1VQ5 - chains 0 and M of the 32 polymer chains in the assembly; structure by X-ray diffraction, 2.60 A resolution.

# Chain 0
Molecule: 23S ribosomal RNA
Source organism: Haloarcula marismortui
Sequence (2922 nucleotides; numbered 2 to 2923; the number before each row is that of its first residue):
     2 UUGGCUACUA UGCCAGCUGG UGGAUUGCUC GGCUCAGGCG CUGAUGAAGG ACGUGCCAAG
    62 CUGCGAUAAG CCAUGGGGAG CCGCACGGAG GCGAAGAACC AUGGAUUUCC GAAUGAGAAU
   122 CUCUCUAACA AUUGCUUCGC GCAAUGAGGA ACCCCGAGAA CUGAAACAUC UCAGUAUCGG
   182 GAGGAACAGA AAACGCAAUG UGAUGUCGUU AGUAACCGCG AGUGAACGCG AUACAGCCCA
   242 AACCGAAGCC CUCACGGGCA AUGUGGUGUC AGGGCUACCU CUCAUCAGCC GACCGUCUCG
   302 ACGAAGUCUC UUGGAACAGA GCGUGAUACA GGGUGACAAC CCCGUACUCG AGACCAGUAC
   362 GACGUGCGGU AGUGCCAGAG UAGCGGGGGU UGGAUAUCCC UCGCGAAUAA CGCAGGCAUC
   422 GACUGCGAAG GCUAAACACA ACCUGAGACC GAUAGUGAAC AAGUAGUGUG AACGAACGCU
   482 GCAAAGUACC CUCAGAAGGG AGGCGAAAUA GAGCAUGAAA UCAGUUGGCG AUCGAGCGAC
   542 AGGGCAUACA AGGUCCCUCG ACGAAUGACC GACGCGCGAG CGUCCAGUAA GACUCACGGG
   602 AAGCCGAUGU UCUGUCGUAC GUUUUGAAAA ACGAGCCAGG GAGUGUGUCU GCAUGGCAAG
   662 UCUAACCGGA GUAUCCGGGG AGGCACAGGG AAACCGACAU GGCCGCAGGG CUUUGCCCGA
   722 GGGCCGCCGU CUUCAAGGGC GGGGAGCCAU GUGGACACGA CCCGAAUCCG GACGAUCUAC
   782 GCAUGGACAA GAUGAAGCGU GCCGAAAGGC ACGUGGAAGU CUGUUAGAGU UGGUGUCCUA
   842 CAAUACCCUC UCGUGAUCUA UGUGUAGGGG UGAAAGGCCC AUCGAGUCCG GCAACAGCUG
   902 GUUCCAAUCG AAACAUGUCG AAGCAUGACC UCCGCCGAGG UAGUCUGUGA GGUAGAGCGA
   962 CCGAUUGGUG UGUCCGCCUC CGAGAGGAGU CGGCACACCU GUCAAACUCC AAACUUACAG
  1022 ACGCCGUUUG ACGCGGGGAU UCCGGUGCGC GGGGUAAGCC UGUGUACCAG GAGGGGAACA
  1082 ACCCAGAGAU AGGUUAAGGU CCCCAAGUGU GGAUUAAGUG UAAUCCUCUG AAGGUGGUCU
  1142 CGAGCCCUAG ACAGCCGGGA GGUGAGCUUA GAAGCAGCUA CCCUCUAAGA AAAGCGUAAC
  1202 AGCUUACCGG CCGAGGUUUG AGGCGCCCAA AAUGAUCGGG ACUCAAAUCC ACCACCGAGA
  1262 CCUGUCCGUA CCACUCAUAC UGGUAAUCGA GUAGAUUGGC GCUCUAAUUG GAUGGAAGUA
  1322 GGGGUGAAAA CUCCUAUGGA CCGAUUAGUG ACGAAAAUCC UGGCCAUAGU AGCAGCGAUA
  1382 GUCGGGUGAG AACCCCGACG GCCUAAUGGA UAAGGGUUCC UCAGCACUGC UGAUCAGCUG
  1442 AGGGUUAGCC GGUCCUAAGU CAUACCGCAA CUCGACUAUG ACGAAAUGGG AAACGGGUUA
  1502 AUAUUCCCGU GCCACUAUGC AGUGAAAGUU GACGCCCUGG GGUCGAUCAC GCUGGGCAUU
  1562 CGCCCAGUCG AACCGUCCAA CUCCGUGGAA GCCGUAAUGG CAGGAAGCGG ACGAACGGCG
  1622 GCAUAGGGAA ACGUGAUUCA ACCUGGGGCC CAUGAAAAGA CGAGCAUAGU GUCCGUACCG
  1682 AGAACCGACA CAGGUGUCCA UGGCGGCGAA AGCCAAGGCC UGUCGGGAGC AACCAACGUU
  1742 AGGGAAUUCG GCAAGUUAGU CCCGUACCUU CGGAAGAAGG GAUGCCUGCU CCGGAACGGA
  1802 GCAGGUCGCA GUGACUCGGA AGCUCGGACU GUCUAGUAAC AACAUAGGUG ACCGCAAAUC
  1862 CGCAAGGACU CGUACGGUCA CUGAAUCCUG CCCAGUGCAG GUAUCUGAAC ACCUCGUACA
  1922 AGAGGACGAA GGACCUGUCA ACGGCGGGGG UAACUAUGAC CCUCUUAAGG UAGCGUAGUA
  1982 CCUUGCCGCA UCAGUAGCGG CUUGCAUGAA UGGAUUAACC AGAGCUUCAC UGUCCCAACG
  2042 UUGGGCCCGG UGAACUGUAC AUUCCAGUGC GGAGUCUGGA GACACCCAGG GGGAAGCGAA
  2102 GACCCUAUGG AGCUUUACUG CAGGCUGUCG CUGAGACGUG GUCGCCGAUG UGCAGCAUAG
  2162 GUAGGAGACA CUACACAGGU ACCCGCGCUA GCGGGCCACC GAGUCAACAG UGAAAUACUA
  2222 CCCGUCGGUG ACUGCGACUC UCACUCCGGG AGGAGGACAC CGAUAGCCGG GCAGUUUGAC
  2282 UGGGGCGGUA CGCGCUCGAA AAGAUAUCGA GCGCGCCCUA UGGCUAUCUC AGCCGGGACA
  2342 GAGACCCGGC GAAGAGUGCA AGAGCAAAAG AUAGCUUGAC AGUGUUCUUC CCAACGAGGA
  2402 ACGCUGACGC GAAAGCGUGG UCUAGCGAAC CAAUUAGCCU GCUUGAUGCG GGCAAUUGAU
  2462 GACAGAAAAG CUACCCUAGG GAUAACAGAG UCGUCACUCG CAAGAGCACA UAUCGACCGA
  2522 GUGGCUUGCU ACCUCGAUGU CGGUUCCCUC CAUCCUGCCC GUGCAGAAGC GGGCAAGGGU
  2582 GAGGUUGUUC GCCUAUUAAA GGAGGUCGUG AGCUGGGUUU AGACCGUCGU GAGACAGGUC
  2642 GGCUGCUAUC UACUGGGUGU GUAAUGGUGU CUGACAAGAA CGACCGUAUA GUACGAGAGG
  2702 AACUACGGUU GGUGGCCACU GGUGUACCGG UUGUUCGAGA GAGCACGUGC CGGGUAGCCA
  2762 CGCCACACGG GGUAAGAGCU GAACGCAUCU AAGCUCGAAA CCCACUUGGA AAAGAGACAC
  2822 CGCCGAGGUC CCGCGUACAA GACGCGGUCG AUAGACUCGG GGUGUGCGCG UCGAGGUAAC
  2882 GAGACGUUAA GCCCACGAGC ACUAACAGAC CAAAGCCAUC AU
Disordered / not traced: 2-9, 126-127, 715, 971-998, 1560, 1952-1963, 2137-2236, 2339-2343, 2665-2666, 2915-2923
Sequence notes: modified residue (628, 2587-2588, 2619, 2621)
Modified residues: 1MA (6-hydro-1-methyladenosine-5'-monophosphate) at position 628, OMU (o2'-methyluridine 5'-monophosphate) at position 2587, OMG (o2'-methylguanosine-5'-monophosphate) at position 2588, UR3 (3-methyluridine-5'-monophoshate) at position 2619, PSU (pseudouridine-5'-monophosphate) at position 2621
Ion coordination: Mg2+ site 1 near G28 (its only coordinating residue here); Na+ site 1: C40, G41, C443; Na+ site 2: G56, A59, G61; Na+ site 3: G66, U108; Mg2+ site 2 near U115 (its only coordinating residue here); Na+ site 4 near C130 (its only coordinating residue here); Na+ site 5: C141, G142; Mg2+ site 3: C162, U2276; K+ site 1 near U163 (its only coordinating residue here); Mg2+ site 4: A165, A167, C168; Na+ site 6: A165, A166, A167; Mg2+ site 5 near A166 (its only coordinating residue here); 60 more Na+ sites not listed; 82 more Mg2+ sites not listed; 2 more K+ sites not listed

# Chain M
Name: 50S Ribosomal Protein L15E
Source organism: Haloarcula marismortui
Amino-acid sequence (194 residues; each row starts with the number of its first residue):
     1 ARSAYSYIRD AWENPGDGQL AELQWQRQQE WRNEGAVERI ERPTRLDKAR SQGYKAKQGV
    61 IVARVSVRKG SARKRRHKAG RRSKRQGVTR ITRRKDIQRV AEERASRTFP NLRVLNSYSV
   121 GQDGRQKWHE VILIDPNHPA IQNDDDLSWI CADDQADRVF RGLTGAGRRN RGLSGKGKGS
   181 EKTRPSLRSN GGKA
Sequence notes: conflict Glu13 (Lys14 in 55231501), Ala194 (Gly195 in 55231501)
Ion coordination: Na+ site 1: Ser106, Phe109, Leu112; Na+ site 2: Lys193 (shared with U391(0) of chain 0)

# Chain 0 / chain M interface
Residue-residue contacts - 271 pairs, chain 0 then chain M:
  U133(0) with Thr108(M), hydrogen bond to the sugar; Pro110(M), base contact
  U134(0) with Thr108(M), phosphate contact; Phe109(M), phosphate contact; Asn111(M), hydrogen bond to the sugar
  G135(0) with Arg39(M), salt bridge to the phosphate; Ile61(M), phosphate contact; Phe109(M), phosphate contact; Asn111(M), hydrogen bond to the sugar; Asp135(M), hydrogen bond to the sugar
  C136(0) with Arg39(M), salt bridge to the phosphate; Gln58(M), phosphate contact; His138(M), hydrogen bond to the sugar
  U137(0) with Gln58(M), phosphate contact
  A145(0) with Asn111(M), sugar contact; Asn137(M), sugar contact
  C154(0) with Arg188(M), salt bridge to the phosphate
  C155(0) with Arg161(M), hydrogen bond to the sugar; Arg171(M), hydrogen bond to the phosphate; Ser186(M), hydrogen bond to the phosphate; Arg188(M), salt bridge to the phosphate; Ser189(M), phosphate contact
  C156(0) with Arg99(M), hydrogen bond to the sugar; Phe160(M), sugar contact; Arg161(M), sugar contact; Gly162(M), sugar contact; Arg171(M), salt bridge to the phosphate; Ser186(M), phosphate contact; Leu187(M), hydrogen bond to the phosphate; Arg188(M), hydrogen bond to the phosphate
  G157(0) with Lys95(M), hydrogen bond to the sugar; Arg99(M), salt bridge to the phosphate; Asn170(M), phosphate contact; Arg171(M), phosphate contact; Leu187(M), phosphate contact
  A158(0) with Arg93(M), hydrogen bond to the phosphate; Arg94(M), hydrogen bond to the phosphate
  G159(0) with Lys74(M), salt bridge to the phosphate; Arg93(M), salt bridge to the phosphate
  A160(0) with Arg81(M), hydrogen bond to the sugar; Arg85(M), salt bridge to the phosphate
  A161(0) with Gly80(M), sugar contact; Arg81(M), phosphate contact; Arg82(M), hydrogen bond to the phosphate
  A169(0) with Ser83(M), phosphate contact
  U170(0) with Arg82(M), salt bridge to the phosphate; Ser83(M), hydrogen bond to the phosphate; Lys84(M), hydrogen bond to the phosphate
  C171(0) with Arg82(M), salt bridge to the phosphate; Lys84(M), phosphate contact
  U172(0) with Arg82(M), hydrogen bond to the base
  C173(0) with Arg82(M), base contact
  A174(0) with Arg85(M), base contact
  G175(0) with Arg94(M), hydrogen bond to the base; Gly191(M), sugar contact; Gly192(M), base contact; Lys193(M), sugar contact
  G181(0) with Arg107(M), sugar contact; Phe160(M), hydrogen bond to the base
  G182(0) with Asp157(M), hydrogen bond to the sugar; Arg161(M), sugar contact
  A183(0) with Asp153(M), phosphate contact; Asp154(M), sugar contact; Ala156(M), sugar contact; Asp157(M), phosphate contact; Arg161(M), hydrogen bond to the sugar
  A187(0) with Arg161(M), phosphate contact
  C188(0) with Asp154(M), phosphate contact; Arg161(M), salt bridge to the phosphate; Leu163(M), phosphate contact; Arg171(M), hydrogen bond to the phosphate; Pro185(M), hydrogen bond to the sugar; Ser186(M), sugar contact
  A189(0) with Leu163(M), phosphate contact; Arg168(M), salt bridge to the phosphate; Arg171(M), salt bridge to the phosphate; Leu173(M), sugar contact; Arg184(M), hydrogen bond to the phosphate; Pro185(M), sugar contact
  G190(0) with Leu173(M), phosphate contact; Lys176(M), phosphate contact; Arg184(M), salt bridge to the phosphate
  A191(0) with Lys176(M), salt bridge to the phosphate
  A192(0) with Lys176(M), hydrogen bond to the base
  A193(0) with Ser174(M), phosphate contact; Lys176(M), phosphate contact
  A194(0) with Lys176(M), sugar contact; Gly177(M), phosphate contact
  C195(0) with Gly177(M), phosphate contact; Lys178(M), hydrogen bond to the phosphate
  A204(0) with Lys176(M), hydrogen bond to the sugar
  U205(0) with Arg184(M), phosphate contact
  G206(0) with Arg184(M), phosphate contact; Pro185(M), phosphate contact
  U207(0) with Pro185(M), phosphate contact
  A226(0) with Lys182(M), hydrogen bond to the sugar
  A227(0) with Glu181(M), sugar contact
  C239(0) with Asp146(M), hydrogen bond to the sugar
  C240(0) with Asp146(M), phosphate contact
  A241(0) with Arg50(M), sugar contact; Ser51(M), sugar contact
  A242(0) with Ser3(M), phosphate contact; Tyr5(M), phosphate contact; Arg50(M), salt bridge to the phosphate
  A243(0) with Ala1(M), hydrogen bond to the phosphate; Ser3(M), phosphate contact
  C244(0) with Ala1(M), hydrogen bond to the phosphate
  C251(0) with Gln58(M), sugar contact; His138(M), sugar contact; Pro139(M), phosphate contact; Ala140(M), sugar contact; Asn143(M), hydrogen bond to the phosphate
  C252(0) with Pro139(M), phosphate contact
  G259(0) with Gln58(M), base contact
  C260(0) with Gln58(M), sugar contact
  A261(0) with Arg42(M), salt bridge to the phosphate; Ala56(M), sugar contact
  A262(0) with Arg42(M), salt bridge to the phosphate
  U263(0) with Arg42(M), hydrogen bond to the sugar; Leu46(M), phosphate contact
  G264(0) with Tyr5(M), hydrogen bond to the phosphate; Leu46(M), phosphate contact; Arg50(M), salt bridge to the phosphate; Ala56(M), sugar contact
  U265(0) with Arg50(M), salt bridge to the phosphate; Lys55(M), phosphate contact; Ala56(M), hydrogen bond to the phosphate
  G266(0) with Lys55(M), salt bridge to the phosphate; Lys57(M), salt bridge to the phosphate; Asp144(M), phosphate contact
  C376(0) with Ala1(M), hydrogen bond to the sugar
  C377(0) with Arg2(M), phosphate contact
  A378(0) with Arg9(M), salt bridge to the phosphate
  G379(0) with Arg9(M), sugar contact; Lys48(M), phosphate contact; Ser51(M), hydrogen bond to the base
  A380(0) with Arg9(M), phosphate contact; Trp12(M), sugar contact; Glu13(M), base contact; Lys48(M), salt bridge to the phosphate
  G381(0) with Glu13(M), hydrogen bond to the base; Pro15(M), base contact; Arg45(M), salt bridge to the phosphate; Lys48(M), salt bridge to the phosphate
  G388(0) with Arg90(M), hydrogen bond to the sugar; Thr92(M), base contact
  G389(0) with Arg90(M), salt bridge to the phosphate
  G390(0) with Lys84(M), salt bridge to the phosphate; Arg94(M), sugar contact
  U391(0) with Lys84(M), salt bridge to the phosphate; Arg85(M), salt bridge to the phosphate; Arg94(M), sugar contact; Lys193(M), hydrogen bond to the sugar
  U392(0) with Lys182(M), sugar contact; Lys193(M), sugar contact
  G393(0) with Glu181(M), base contact; Lys182(M), hydrogen bond to the base
  G394(0) with Lys178(M), base contact; Gly179(M), base contact; Glu181(M), hydrogen bond to the base; Lys182(M), hydrogen bond to the base
  U398(0) with Gly179(M), hydrogen bond to the sugar
  C399(0) with Gly172(M), phosphate contact; Lys178(M), phosphate contact; Gly179(M), sugar contact; Thr183(M), sugar contact; Ala194(M), hydrogen bond to the sugar
  C400(0) with Arg94(M), sugar contact; Arg169(M), phosphate contact; Asn170(M), phosphate contact; Gly172(M), phosphate contact
  C401(0) with Thr92(M), hydrogen bond to the base; Arg93(M), hydrogen bond to the sugar; Arg94(M), sugar contact; Asp96(M), phosphate contact; Asn170(M), phosphate contact
  U402(0) with Gly70(M), hydrogen bond to the phosphate; Ser71(M), sugar contact; Thr92(M), sugar contact; Asp96(M), phosphate contact; Ile97(M), hydrogen bond to the phosphate
  C403(0) with Lys69(M), phosphate contact; Gly70(M), hydrogen bond to the phosphate; Lys127(M), salt bridge to the phosphate
  G404(0) with Lys69(M), salt bridge to the phosphate; Gln122(M), hydrogen bond to the phosphate
  A407(0) with Asn14(M), phosphate contact
  U409(0) with Glu13(M), base contact
  G416(0) with Lys178(M), salt bridge to the phosphate
  G417(0) with Lys178(M), hydrogen bond to the sugar
  G431(0) with Lys48(M), salt bridge to the phosphate; Ser51(M), sugar contact; Gln52(M), hydrogen bond to the phosphate; Asn116(M), hydrogen bond to the phosphate; Arg169(M), salt bridge to the phosphate
  G432(0) with Asn116(M), phosphate contact; Trp149(M), hydrogen bond to the sugar; Gly165(M), phosphate contact
  C433(0) with Trp149(M), sugar contact; Arg158(M), salt bridge to the phosphate; Arg168(M), salt bridge to the phosphate
  U434(0) with Gln155(M), hydrogen bond to the phosphate
  C770(0) with Ala79(M), phosphate contact; Gly80(M), hydrogen bond to the phosphate; Arg81(M), hydrogen bond to the phosphate
  G771(0) with Ala79(M), phosphate contact; Arg81(M), salt bridge to the phosphate
  G869(0) with Lys78(M), sugar contact
  G870(0) with Lys78(M), phosphate contact
  C1467(0) with Gly35(M), phosphate contact; Ala36(M), hydrogen bond to the phosphate
  G1468(0) with Ala36(M), phosphate contact
  C1469(0) with Arg68(M), salt bridge to the phosphate; Arg73(M), salt bridge to the phosphate; Arg104(M), salt bridge to the phosphate
  A1470(0) with Arg68(M), salt bridge to the phosphate; Ala72(M), phosphate contact; Arg73(M), hydrogen bond to the phosphate; Arg93(M), salt bridge to the phosphate; Lys95(M), hydrogen bond to the sugar; Val100(M), phosphate contact
  A1471(0) with Val100(M), phosphate contact; Arg104(M), salt bridge to the phosphate; Arg107(M), hydrogen bond to the phosphate
  C1472(0) with Arg107(M), salt bridge to the phosphate
  G1863(0) with Arg75(M), phosphate contact
  C1864(0) with Arg73(M), sugar contact; Lys74(M), sugar contact; Arg75(M), salt bridge to the phosphate
  A1865(0) with Arg73(M), sugar contact
  G2121(0) with Arg76(M), base contact; Ser83(M), sugar contact; Gln86(M), hydrogen bond to the base
  C2122(0) with Arg76(M), hydrogen bond to the base; Gln86(M), hydrogen bond to the sugar; Gly87(M), phosphate contact; Val88(M), phosphate contact
  A2123(0) with Arg76(M), hydrogen bond to the sugar; Gly87(M), phosphate contact; Val88(M), hydrogen bond to the phosphate; Thr89(M), hydrogen bond to the phosphate
  G2124(0) with Thr89(M), phosphate contact
  G2131(0) with Gly124(M), hydrogen bond to the base
  C2132(0) with Asp123(M), sugar contact; Gly124(M), hydrogen bond to the sugar
  C2243(0) with Trp25(M), base contact
  A2244(0) with Trp25(M), sugar contact; Gln29(M), sugar contact; Arg32(M), phosphate contact
  C2245(0) with Gln29(M), phosphate contact; Arg32(M), salt bridge to the phosphate; Arg125(M), hydrogen bond to the phosphate
  U2246(0) with Arg125(M), salt bridge to the phosphate
  C2262(0) with Gly124(M), base contact; Arg125(M), sugar contact
  G2263(0) with Lys69(M), sugar contact; Gly70(M), phosphate contact; Ser71(M), phosphate contact; Arg73(M), sugar contact; Gly124(M), sugar contact
  A2264(0) with Gly70(M), phosphate contact; Ser71(M), hydrogen bond to the phosphate
  A2266(0) with Arg90(M), salt bridge to the phosphate
  G2272(0) with Arg76(M), base contact
  C2273(0) with Arg76(M), hydrogen bond to the base
  A2274(0) with His77(M), hydrogen bond to the sugar; Gly80(M), phosphate contact; Arg81(M), hydrogen bond to the sugar; Gln86(M), hydrogen bond to the base
  G2275(0) with Gly80(M), phosphate contact; Arg81(M), sugar contact
Also at the interface, not in a pair above, chain 0 (125 interface residues in all): A144, U146, U176, G184, G225, C250, A288, A430, U2133, C2261, U2265
Also at the interface, not in a pair above, chain M (119 interface residues in all): Tyr54, Gly59, Ile91, Leu112, Asp145

# Summary
125 residues of chain 0 face 119 of chain M across their interface; the contacts include 78 hydrogen bonds and
50 salt bridges. Polar pairs include U172(0)-Arg82(M), G175(0)-Arg94(M) and G181(0)-Phe160(M). The Na+ site 1
is built by C40(0), G41(0) and C443(0).
Here chain 0 is 23S ribosomal RNA and chain M is 50S Ribosomal Protein L15E, both from Haloarcula marismortui.
Entry 1VQ5 (The structure of the transition state analogue "RAA" bound to the large ribosomal subunit of
haloarcula ...) was determined by X-ray diffraction, deposited together with 1VQ4, 1VQ8, 1VQ9, 1VQK, 1VQL,
1VQM, 1VQO and 1VQP.
